Entry 5FGG (X-ray diffraction, 2.70 A resolution); this record covers chains T and U of the 28 polymer chains in the assembly.

Chain T:
Molecule: Probable proteasome subunit alpha type-7
From: Saccharomyces cerevisiae (strain ATCC 204508 / S288c)
Notes: EC 3.4.25.1
Reference sequence: P21242 (PSA7_YEAST); residues -3 to 284 here correspond to UniProt positions 1-288 (UniProt number = residue number + 4)
Amino-acid sequence (288 residues; each row starts with the number of its first residue; numbers below 1 keep their minus sign (Met-3 is residue -3)):
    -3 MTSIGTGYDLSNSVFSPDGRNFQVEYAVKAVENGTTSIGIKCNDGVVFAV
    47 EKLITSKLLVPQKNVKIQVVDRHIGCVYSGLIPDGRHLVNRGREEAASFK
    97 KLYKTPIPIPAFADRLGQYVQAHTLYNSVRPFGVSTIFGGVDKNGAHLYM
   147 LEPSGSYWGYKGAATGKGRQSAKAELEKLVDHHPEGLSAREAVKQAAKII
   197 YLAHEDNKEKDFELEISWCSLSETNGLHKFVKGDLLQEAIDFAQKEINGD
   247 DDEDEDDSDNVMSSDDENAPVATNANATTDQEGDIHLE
Disordered / not traced: -3 to 1, 245-284
Curated features (UniProtKB/Swiss-Prot):
  - modified residue: Thr-2 (N-acetylthreonine)

Chain U:
Molecule: Proteasome subunit alpha type-1
From: Saccharomyces cerevisiae (strain ATCC 204508 / S288c)
Notes: EC 3.4.25.1
Reference sequence: P21243 (PSA1_YEAST); residues -8 to 243 here correspond to UniProt positions 1-252 (UniProt number = residue number + 9)
Amino-acid sequence (252 residues; each row starts with the number of its first residue; numbers below 1 keep their minus sign (Met-8 is residue -8)):
    -8 MSGAAAASAAGYDRHITIFSPEGRLYQVEYAFKATNQTNINSLAVRGKDC
    42 TVVISQKKVPDKLLDPTTVSYIFCISRTIGMVVNGPIPDARNAALRAKAE
    92 AAEFRYKYGYDMPCDVLAKRMANLSQIYTQRAYMRPLGVILTFVSVDEEL
   142 GPSIYKTDPAGYYVGYKATATGPKQQEITTNLENHFKKSKIDHINEESWE
   192 KVVEFAITHMIDALGTEFSKNDLEVGVATKDKFFTLSAENIEERLVAIAE
   242 QD
Disordered / not traced: -8 to 1, 243

Interface between chain T and chain U:
Pairs across the interface - 58 pairs, chain T then chain U:
  Thr2(T) - His6(U)  hydrogen bond (backbone-side chain)
  Gly3(T) - His6(U)
  Tyr4(T) - Arg5(U)
  Tyr4(T) - Tyr21(U)
  Ser9(T) - Arg126(U)
  Val10(T) - His6(U)
  Val10(T) - Gln18(U)
  Phe11(T) - Gln18(U)  hydrogen bond (backbone-side chain)
  Phe11(T) - Tyr21(U)
  Phe11(T) - Ala22(U)  hydrophobic
  Phe11(T) - Ala25(U)  hydrophobic
  Phe11(T) - Arg126(U)
  Phe11(T) - Pro127(U)
  Ser12(T) - Tyr21(U)
  Pro13(T) - Tyr21(U)  hydrophobic
  Pro13(T) - Lys24(U)  hydrogen bond (backbone-side chain)
  Asp14(T) - Lys24(U)
  Gly15(T) - Tyr21(U)
  Gly15(T) - Ala25(U)
  Gln114(T) - Arg82(U)  hydrogen bond (side chain-backbone)
  Gln114(T) - Asn83(U)
  Gln114(T) - Leu86(U)
  Gln117(T) - Pro79(U)
  Gln117(T) - Asp80(U)
  Gln117(T) - Asn83(U)  hydrogen bond
  Gln117(T) - Arg126(U)  hydrogen bond
  Thr120(T) - Arg126(U)  hydrogen bond (backbone-side chain)
  Leu121(T) - Tyr124(U)
  Leu121(T) - Arg126(U)
  Tyr122(T) - Tyr124(U)
  Tyr122(T) - Met125(U)  hydrophobic
  Ser150(T) - Pro79(U)
  Gly151(T) - Pro79(U)
  Ser152(T) - Ile78(U)
  Ser152(T) - Pro79(U)
  Tyr153(T) - Arg82(U)  hydrogen bond (backbone-side chain)
  Trp154(T) - Leu55(U)  hydrophobic
  Trp154(T) - Thr59(U)
  Trp154(T) - Val60(U)  hydrophobic
  Trp154(T) - Ser61(U)
  Trp154(T) - Tyr62(U)
  Trp154(T) - Ile78(U)  hydrophobic
  Trp154(T) - Arg82(U)
  Gly155(T) - Leu55(U)
  Gly155(T) - Asp56(U)  hydrogen bond (backbone-backbone)
  Gly155(T) - Thr59(U)  hydrogen bond (backbone-side chain)
  Tyr156(T) - Leu54(U)
  Tyr156(T) - Leu55(U)
  Tyr156(T) - Asp56(U)
  Lys157(T) - Leu54(U)  hydrogen bond (backbone-backbone)
  Lys157(T) - Leu55(U)
  Gly158(T) - Leu54(U)
  Lys169(T) - Leu54(U)
  Leu172(T) - Leu54(U)
  Glu173(T) - Lys53(U)  salt bridge
  Glu173(T) - Leu54(U)
  Val176(T) - Leu54(U)  hydrophobic
  Asp177(T) - Lys53(U)  salt bridge
Also at the interface, not in a pair above, chain T (32 interface residues in all): Lys37, Asp110, Tyr145
Also at the interface, not in a pair above, chain U (29 interface residues in all): Asp52, Pro57, Leu128, Gly129

In short:
The interface between chain T and chain U involves 32 residues on one side and 29 on the other; the contacts
include 11 hydrogen bonds and 2 salt bridges. Polar contacts include Glu173(T)-Lys53(U), Asp177(T)-Lys53(U)
and Thr2(T)-His6(U).
Here chain T is Probable proteasome subunit alpha type-7 and chain U is Proteasome subunit alpha type-1, both
from Saccharomyces cerevisiae (strain ATCC 204508 / S288c). Entry 5FGG (Yeast 20S proteasome
beta5-L(-49S)_D17N double mutant in complex with Carfilzomib) was determined by X-ray diffraction (same
publication as 5CZ4, 5CZ5, 5CZ6, 5CZ7, 5CZ8, 5CZ9 and 16 further entries).
